PDB entry 4HQE | X-ray diffraction, 2.30 A resolution | chains A and D of the 4 polymer chains in the assembly

# Chain A
Protein: Transcriptional regulator QsrR
Source organism: Staphylococcus aureus
UniProt: Q99SD5 (Q99SD5_STAAM); numbering as in UniProt (aligned over 1-112)
Sequence (115 residues; numbered -2 to 112; the number before each row is that of its first residue; numbers below 1 keep their minus sign (Ser-2 is residue -2)):
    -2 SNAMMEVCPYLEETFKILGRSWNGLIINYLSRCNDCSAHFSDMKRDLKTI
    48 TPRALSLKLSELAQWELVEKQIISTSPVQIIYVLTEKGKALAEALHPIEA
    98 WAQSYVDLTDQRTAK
Not modelled in the structure: -2 to 0, 106-112
Differences from the reference sequence: expression tag (-2 to 0)
What the authors report for this chain:
  - binding site for the 17-nt DNA strand (chain D): Arg17, Ser18, Phe37, Thr46, Thr48, Arg50, Ile77, Tyr79

# Chain D
Molecule: 17-nt DNA strand
Sequence (17 nucleotides; numbered 1 to 17; the number before each row is that of its first residue):
     1 AGTATAATTATTATACC

# How chain A and chain D interact
Residue-residue contacts (12; chain A residue first):
  Arg17(A) with DA10(D), hydrogen bond to the phosphate; DT11(D), salt bridge to the phosphate
  Ser18(A) with DT11(D), hydrogen bond to the phosphate
  Trp19(A) with DT12(D), hydrogen bond to the phosphate
  Thr48(A) with DT12(D), sugar contact; DA13(D), base contact; DT14(D), base contact
  Pro49(A) with DA15(D), base contact
  Arg50(A) with DT12(D), hydrogen bond to the base; DA13(D), base contact
  Ala51(A) with DT12(D), phosphate contact
  Lys55(A) with DT11(D), salt bridge to the phosphate
Also at the interface, not in a pair above, chain A (10 interface residues in all): Leu54, Glu58

# Summary
10 residues of chain A face 6 of chain D across their interface; the contacts include 4 hydrogen bonds and 2
salt bridges. Among the polar pairs are Arg50(A)-DT12(D), Arg17(A)-DA10(D) and Ser18(A)-DT11(D). The paper
reports a binding site for the 17-nt DNA strand (chain D) at Arg17(A), Ser18(A) and Phe37(A) among others.
Here chain A is Transcriptional regulator QsrR (Staphylococcus aureus) and chain D is a 17-nt DNA strand.
Entry 4HQE (The crystal structure of QsrR-DNA complex) was determined by X-ray diffraction together with 4HQM
from the same study.
